PDB entry 3S3B | X-ray diffraction, 3.30 A resolution | chains A and C of the 3 polymer chains in the assembly

# Chain A
Molecule: Cytochrome c oxidase subunit 1
From: Thermus thermophilus
Notes: EC 1.9.3.1
UniProtKB: Q5SJ79 (COX1_THET8); residue numbers follow UniProt; this construct covers 2-562
Sequence (568 residues; each row starts with the number of its first residue; numbers below 1 keep their minus sign (Met-5 is residue -5)):
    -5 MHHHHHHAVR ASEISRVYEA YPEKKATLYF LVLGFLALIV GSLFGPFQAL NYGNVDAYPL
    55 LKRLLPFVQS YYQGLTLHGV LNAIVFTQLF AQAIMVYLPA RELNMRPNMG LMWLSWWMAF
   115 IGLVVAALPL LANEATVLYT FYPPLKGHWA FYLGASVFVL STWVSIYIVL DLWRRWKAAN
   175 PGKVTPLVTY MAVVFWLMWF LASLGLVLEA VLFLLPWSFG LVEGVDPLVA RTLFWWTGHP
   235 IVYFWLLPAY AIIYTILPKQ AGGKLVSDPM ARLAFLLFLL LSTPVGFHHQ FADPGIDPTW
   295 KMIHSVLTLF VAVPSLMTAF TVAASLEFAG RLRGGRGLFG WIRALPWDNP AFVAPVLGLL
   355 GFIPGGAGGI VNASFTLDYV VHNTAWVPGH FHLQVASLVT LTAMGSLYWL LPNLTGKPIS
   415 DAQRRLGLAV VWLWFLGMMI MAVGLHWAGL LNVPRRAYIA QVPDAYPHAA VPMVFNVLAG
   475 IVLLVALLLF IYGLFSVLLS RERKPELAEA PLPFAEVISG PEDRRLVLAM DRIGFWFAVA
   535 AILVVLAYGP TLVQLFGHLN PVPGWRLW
Not modelled in the structure: -5 to 7
Differences from the reference sequence: expression tag (-5 to 1)
UniProt features mapped onto this chain:
  - binding site (Fe(II)-heme a): His72, His386
  - binding site (Cu cation): His233, Tyr237, His282, His283
  - binding site (heme a3): His384
  - cross-link: His233 to Tyr237 (1'-histidyl-3'-tyrosine (His-Tyr))
Metal / ion sites: heme Fe: His72, His386; Cu ion: His233, His282, His283; heme-as Fe near His384 (its only coordinating residue here)
Residues lining bound ligands:
  - heme-as (HAS): Tyr133, Thr134, Trp229, Val236, Tyr237, Trp239, Leu240, Tyr244, His282, His283, Thr302, Val305, Ala306, Ser309, Leu310, Thr312, Ala313, Val316, Ala317, Leu320, Trp335, Ile336, Trp341, Val350, Leu353, Leu354, Phe356, Ile357, Gly360, Gly363, Ile364, Asn366, Ala367, Asp372, His376, Asn377, Val381, His384, Phe385, Gln388, Val389, Val393, Arg449, Arg450
  - heme (HEM): Leu32, Ser36, Gly39, Pro40, Gln42, Ala43, Tyr46, Tyr65, Leu69, His72, Gly73, Asn76, Ala77, Phe80, Thr81, Leu132, Tyr133, Pro382, Phe385, His386, Val389, Ala390, Thr394, Trp428, Met432, Met435, Leu439, Arg449, Arg450, Ala451, Leu477
  - xenon (XE), molecule 1: Val74, Val79, Ala120, Ala149, Phe152
  - xenon (XE), molecule 2: Tyr133, Trp229, Gly232, Ile235, Trp239
  - xenon (XE), molecule 3: Phe135, Tyr146, Ala149, Ser150, Leu200, Ala204
From the paper describing this entry:
  - mutagenesis - A120F: unchanged catalytic activity (citing earlier work)

# Chain C
Molecule: Cytochrome c oxidase polypeptide 2A
From: Thermus thermophilus
Notes: EC 1.9.3.1
UniProtKB: P82543 (COXA_THET8); numbering as in UniProt (aligned over 2-34)
Sequence (33 residues; each row starts with the number of its first residue):
     2 EEKPKGALAV ILVLTLTILV FWLGVYAVFF ARG

# Chain A / chain C interface
Contacting residue pairs - 33 pairs, chain A then chain C:
  Leu310(A) - Leu15(C)  hydrophobic
  Ala313(A) - Leu15(C)  hydrophobic
  Phe314(A) - Ala8(C)  hydrophobic
  Phe314(A) - Ile12(C)  hydrophobic
  Ala317(A) - Ala8(C)  hydrophobic
  Ala318(A) - Ala8(C)
  Glu321(A) - Pro5(C)
  Glu321(A) - Lys6(C)  hydrogen bond (side chain-backbone)
  Glu321(A) - Gly7(C)  hydrogen bond (side chain-backbone)
  Glu321(A) - Ala8(C)  hydrogen bond (side chain-backbone)
  Arg325(A) - Glu2(C)  salt bridge
  Leu332(A) - Lys6(C)
  Trp335(A) - Gly7(C)
  Trp335(A) - Val11(C)  hydrophobic
  Ile357(A) - Leu15(C)  hydrophobic
  Ile357(A) - Thr18(C)
  Ala361(A) - Thr18(C)
  Ala361(A) - Ile19(C)  hydrophobic
  Ala361(A) - Phe22(C)  hydrophobic
  Gly362(A) - Phe22(C)
  Ile364(A) - Trp23(C)
  Val365(A) - Phe22(C)
  Val365(A) - Trp23(C)
  Val365(A) - Val26(C)  hydrophobic
  Ser368(A) - Trp23(C)  hydrogen bond
  Thr370(A) - Phe30(C)
  Leu371(A) - Val26(C)  hydrophobic
  Leu371(A) - Tyr27(C)  hydrophobic
  Val374(A) - Phe30(C)  hydrophobic
  Val374(A) - Arg33(C)  hydrogen bond (backbone-side chain)
  Trp380(A) - Phe22(C)  hydrophobic
  Leu444(A) - Arg33(C)  hydrogen bond (backbone-side chain)
  Asn446(A) - Arg33(C)
Also at the interface, not in a pair above, chain A (24 interface residues in all): Phe333, Pro358, His440
Also at the interface, not in a pair above, chain C (20 interface residues in all): Lys4, Leu9, Ala10, Val29

# In short
24 residues of chain A and 20 residues of chain C are in contact, with 6 hydrogen bonds and 1 salt bridge.
Polar pairs include Arg325(A)-Glu2(C), Glu321(A)-Lys6(C) and Glu321(A)-Gly7(C). Bound to chain A: heme,
heme-as and 3 copies of xenon. The paper reports that A120F of chain A leaves catalytic activity unchanged.
Chain A is Cytochrome c oxidase subunit 1 and chain C is Cytochrome c oxidase polypeptide 2A, both from
Thermus thermophilus; the structure, Structure of Thermus thermophilus cytochrome ba3 oxidase 240s after Xe
depressurization, was determined by X-ray diffraction, deposited together with 3S33, 3S38, 3S39, 3S3A, 3S3C
and 3S3D.
